Entry 8E70 (electron microscopy, 4.10 A resolution (low resolution: residue-level contacts below are approximate; hydrogen-bond / salt-bridge calls are withheld)); this record covers chains 8 and f of the 7 polymer chains in the assembly.

== Chain 8 ==
Molecule: dC75 RNA
Sequence (79 nucleotides; numbered 1 to 79; the number before each row is that of its first residue):
     1 CCCCCCCCCC CCCCCTCCCC CCCCCCCCCC CTCCCCCCCC CCCCCCCTCC CCCCCCCCCC
    61 CCCTCCCCCC CCCCCCCCC
Not modelled in the structure: 62-79

== Chain f ==
Name: Transcription termination factor Rho
From: Escherichia coli
Notes: EC 3.6.4.-
Reference sequence: A0A0A0GPI6 (A0A0A0GPI6_ECOLX); residues 1-419 here correspond to UniProt positions 25-443 (UniProt number = residue number + 24)
Sequence (419 residues; numbered 1 to 419; the number before each row is that of its first residue):
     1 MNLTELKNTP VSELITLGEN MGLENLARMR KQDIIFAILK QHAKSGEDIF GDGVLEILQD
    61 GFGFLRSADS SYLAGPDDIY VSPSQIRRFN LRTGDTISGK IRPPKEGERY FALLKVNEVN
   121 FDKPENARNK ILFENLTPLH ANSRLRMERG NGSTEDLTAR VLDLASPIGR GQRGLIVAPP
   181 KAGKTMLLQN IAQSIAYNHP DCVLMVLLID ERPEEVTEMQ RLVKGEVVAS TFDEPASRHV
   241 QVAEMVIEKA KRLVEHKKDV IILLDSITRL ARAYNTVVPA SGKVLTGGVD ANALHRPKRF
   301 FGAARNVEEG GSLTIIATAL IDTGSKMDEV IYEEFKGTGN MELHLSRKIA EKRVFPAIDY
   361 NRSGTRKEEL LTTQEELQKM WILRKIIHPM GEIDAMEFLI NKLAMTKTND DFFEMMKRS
Not modelled in the structure: 418-419
Metal / ion sites: beryllium trifluoride ion: Lys184 (together with ADP)
Residues lining bound ligands:
  - ADP / beryllium trifluoride: Gly337, Arg366, Lys367
  - ADP / beryllium trifluoride: Thr158, Pro179, Pro180, Lys181, Ala182, Gly183, Lys184, Thr185, Met186, Asp265, Leu320, Phe355

== How chain 8 and chain f interact ==
Pairs across the interface - 31 pairs, chain 8 then chain f:
  DC1(8) - Phe89(f)
  DC1(8) - Lys115(f)
  DC1(8) - Val116(f)
  DC1(8) - Asn117(f)
  DC1(8) - Val119(f)
  DC1(8) - Pro124(f)
  DC2(8) - Gln85(f)
  DC2(8) - Arg88(f)
  DC2(8) - Phe89(f)
  DC2(8) - Leu113(f)
  DC2(8) - Leu114(f)
  DC2(8) - Lys115(f)
  DC2(8) - Val116(f)
  DC3(8) - Ser82(f)
  DC3(8) - Ser84(f)
  DC3(8) - Gln85(f)
  DC3(8) - Ala112(f)
  DC3(8) - Leu113(f)
  DC3(8) - Leu114(f)
  DC4(8) - Tyr80(f)
  DC4(8) - Ser82(f)
  DC4(8) - Arg102(f)
  DC4(8) - Glu108(f)
  DC4(8) - Ala112(f)
  DC5(8) - Tyr80(f)
  DC5(8) - Glu108(f)
  DC6(8) - Tyr110(f)
  DC7(8) - Arg109(f)
  DC7(8) - Tyr110(f)
  DC8(8) - Arg109(f)
  DC61(8) - Arg128(f)
Also at the interface, not in a pair above, chain f (21 interface residues in all): Phe62, Phe64

== Summary ==
9 residues of chain 8 and 21 residues of chain f are in contact. Ligands of chain f: ADP / beryllium
trifluoride.
Here chain 8 is dC75 RNA and chain f is Transcription termination factor Rho (Escherichia coli). Entry 8E70
(Escherichia coli Rho-dependent transcription pre-termination complex containing 18 nt long RNA spacer, dC75
rut mimic RNA ...) was determined by electron microscopy (same publication as 8E3F, 8E3H, 8E5K, 8E5L, 8E5O,
8E5P and 3 further entries).
